Entry 5B40 (X-ray diffraction, 3.33 A resolution); this record covers chains F and J of the 10 polymer chains in the assembly.

[Chain F]
Protein: Histone H4
From: Homo sapiens
Reference sequence: P62805 (H4_HUMAN); residues 0-102 here correspond to UniProt positions 1-103 (UniProt number = residue number + 1)
Amino-acid sequence (106 residues; numbered -3 to 102; the number before each row is that of its first residue; numbers below 1 keep their minus sign (Gly-3 is residue -3)):
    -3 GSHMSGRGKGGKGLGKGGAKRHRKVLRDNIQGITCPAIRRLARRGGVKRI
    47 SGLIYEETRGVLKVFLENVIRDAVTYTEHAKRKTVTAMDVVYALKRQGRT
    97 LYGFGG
Unresolved in the structure: -3 to 21, 102
Sequence notes: expression tag (-3 to -1); engineered mutation Cys31 (Lys32 in P62805)
Swiss-Prot annotation at these positions:
  - DNA-binding region: Lys16 to Lys20
  - modified residue: Ser1 (N-acetylserine), Arg3 (Asymmetric dimethylarginine), Lys5 (N6-(2-hydroxyisobutyryl)lysine), Lys8 (N6-(2-hydroxyisobutyryl)lysine), Lys12 (N6-(2-hydroxyisobutyryl)lysine), Lys16 (N6-(2-hydroxyisobutyryl)lysine), Lys20 (N6,N6,N6-trimethyllysine), Lys44 (N6-(2-hydroxyisobutyryl)lysine), Ser47 (Phosphoserine), Tyr51 (Phosphotyrosine), Lys59 (N6-(2-hydroxyisobutyryl)lysine), Lys77 (N6-(2-hydroxyisobutyryl)lysine), Lys79 (N6-(2-hydroxyisobutyryl)lysine), Thr80 (Phosphothreonine), Tyr88 (Phosphotyrosine), Lys91 (N6-(2-hydroxyisobutyryl)lysine)
  - cross-link (Glycyl lysine isopeptide (Lys-Gly)): Lys12 (interchain with G-Cter in SUMO2), Lys20 (interchain with G-Cter in SUMO2), Lys59 (interchain with G-Cter in SUMO2), Lys79 (interchain with G-Cter in SUMO2), Lys91 (interchain with G-Cter in SUMO2)

[Chain J]
Molecule: 146-nt DNA strand
Sequence (146 nucleotides; row label = number of the first residue in the row):
   147 ATCAATATCCACCTGCAGATTCTACCAAAAGTGTATTTGGAAACTGCTCC
   197 ATCAAAAGGCATGTTCAGCTGAATTCAGCTGAACATGCCTTTTGATGGAG
   247 CAGTTTCCAAATACACTTTTGGTAGAATCTGCAGGTGGATATTGAT

[Interface between chain F and chain J]
Residue-residue contacts (7):
  Thr30(F) - DA207(J)  sugar contact
  Pro32(F) - DA207(J)  phosphate contact
  Pro32(F) - DT208(J)  phosphate contact
  Arg36(F) - DA207(J)  salt bridge to the phosphate
  Lys44(F) - DT216(J)  salt bridge to the phosphate
  Arg45(F) - DG214(J)  base contact
  Arg45(F) - DT216(J)  sugar contact
Interface residues without a listed pair, chain F (6 interface residues in all): Ala33
Interface residues without a listed pair, chain J (6 interface residues in all): DC206, DG217

[In short]
Chain F and chain J each contribute 6 residues to their interface; the contacts include 2 salt bridges. Among
the polar pairs are Arg36(F)-DA207(J) and Lys44(F)-DT216(J). Curated annotation (UniProt) lists a DNA-binding
region on chain F.
Chain F is Histone H4 (Homo sapiens) and chain J is a 146-nt DNA strand; the structure, The nucleosome
structure containing H2B-K120 and H4-K31 monoubiquitinations, was determined by X-ray diffraction.
